PDB entry 7BKB | electron microscopy, 3.50 A resolution | chains A and a of the 24 polymer chains in the assembly

[Chain A (and a)]
Name: CoB--CoM heterodisulfide reductase iron-sulfur subunit A
Organism: Methanospirillum hungatei JF-1
Notes: EC 1.8.-.-; chain a of this document is another copy of the same molecule, construct and numbering; everything in this record applies to it too
UniProtKB: Q2FKZ1 (Q2FKZ1_METHJ); numbering as in UniProt (aligned over 1-671)
Chain sequence (671 residues; numbered 1 to 671; the number before each row is that of its first residue):
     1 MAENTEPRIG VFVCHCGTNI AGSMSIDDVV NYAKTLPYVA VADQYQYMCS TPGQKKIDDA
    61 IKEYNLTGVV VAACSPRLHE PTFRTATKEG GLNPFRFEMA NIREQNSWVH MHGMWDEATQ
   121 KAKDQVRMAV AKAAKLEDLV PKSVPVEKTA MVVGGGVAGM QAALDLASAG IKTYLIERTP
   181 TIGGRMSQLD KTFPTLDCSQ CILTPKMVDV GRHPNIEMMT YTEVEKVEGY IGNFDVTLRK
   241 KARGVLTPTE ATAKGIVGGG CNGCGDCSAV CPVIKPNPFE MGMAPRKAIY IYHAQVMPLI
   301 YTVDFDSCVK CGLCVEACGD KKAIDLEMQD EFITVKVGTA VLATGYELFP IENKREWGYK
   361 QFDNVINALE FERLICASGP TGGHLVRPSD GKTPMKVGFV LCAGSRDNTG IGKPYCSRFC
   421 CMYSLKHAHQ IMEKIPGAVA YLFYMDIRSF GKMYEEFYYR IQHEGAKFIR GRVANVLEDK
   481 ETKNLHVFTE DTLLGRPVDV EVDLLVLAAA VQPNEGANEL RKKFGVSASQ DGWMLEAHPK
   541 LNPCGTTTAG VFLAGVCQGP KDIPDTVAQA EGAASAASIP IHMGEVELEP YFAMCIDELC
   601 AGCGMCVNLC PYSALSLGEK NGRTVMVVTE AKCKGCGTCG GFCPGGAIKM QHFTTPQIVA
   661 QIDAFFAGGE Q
Disordered / not traced: 1-6, 669-671
Disulfide bonds: Cys198-Cys201
Ion coordination: 4Fe-4S cluster Fe site 1: Cys14, Cys16, Cys49, Cys74; 4Fe-4S cluster Fe site 2: Cys261, Cys264, Cys267, Cys318; 4Fe-4S cluster Fe site 3: Cys271, Cys308, Cys311, Cys314; 4Fe-4S cluster Fe site 4: Cys402, Cys416, Cys420, Cys421; 4Fe-4S cluster Fe site 5: Cys600, Cys603, Cys606, Cys643; 4Fe-4S cluster Fe site 6: Cys610, Cys633, Cys636, Cys639
Small-molecule neighbours:
  - FAD (flavin-adenine dinucleotide): Val153, Gly154, Gly155, Gly156, Val157, Ala158, Gly159, Ile176, Glu177, Arg178, Thr179, Gly184, Arg185, Met186, Leu189, Lys191, Thr192, Phe193, Ala343, Thr344, Gly345, Tyr346, Leu348, Ala368, Leu369, Glu372, Phe419, Tyr423, Lys426, His427, Asn514, Leu520, Gly555, Val556, Lys561, Asp562, Ile563, Pro564, Thr566
  - 4Fe-4S cluster (SF4), molecule 1: Cys14, Cys16, Ile20, Gln46, Tyr47, Met48, Cys49, Ala73, Cys74, His79, Phe83, Arg103
  - 4Fe-4S cluster (SF4), molecule 2: Val245, Gly260, Cys261, Asn262, Gly263, Cys264, Gly265, Asp266, Cys267, Ile289, Tyr301, Cys318, Lys321, Ala323, Ile324
  - 4Fe-4S cluster (SF4), molecule 3: Cys271, Pro272, Val273, Ala288, Ile289, Val303, Cys308, Val309, Lys310, Cys311, Gly312, Leu313, Cys314, Leu326
  - 4Fe-4S cluster (SF4), molecule 4: Leu401, Cys402, Ser405, Arg406, Cys416, Ser417, Arg418, Phe419, Cys420, Cys421, Asp446, Arg448
  - 4Fe-4S cluster (SF4), molecule 5: Ala593, Leu609, Cys610, Pro611, Tyr612, Ala614, Leu615, Val628, Cys633, Lys634, Gly635, Cys636, Gly637, Thr638, Cys639, Met650
  - 4Fe-4S cluster (SF4), molecule 6: Cys600, Ala601, Gly602, Cys603, Gly604, Met605, Cys606, Leu617, Met626, Phe642, Cys643, Ala647, Ile648

[Chain A / chain a interface]
Contacting residue pairs (107):
  Tyr47(A) - Gln295(a)
  Pro52(A) - Asn262(a)
  Pro52(A) - Leu299(a)
  Gln54(A) - Arg212(a)
  Thr82(A) - Arg212(a)
  Thr85(A) - Arg212(a)
  Val157(A) - Leu541(a)  hydrophobic
  Asp165(A) - Ser575(a)  hydrogen bond
  Asp165(A) - Ile579(a)
  Ser168(A) - Ile579(a)
  Ser168(A) - Met583(a)
  Ala169(A) - Ile579(a)
  Phe193(A) - Lys540(a)  hydrogen bond (backbone-side chain)
  Pro194(A) - Lys540(a)
  Thr195(A) - Pro539(a)
  Thr195(A) - Lys540(a)
  Asp197(A) - His538(a)
  Ile202(A) - His538(a)
  Ile202(A) - Leu541(a)
  Lys206(A) - Leu541(a)
  Arg212(A) - Gln54(a)
  Arg212(A) - Thr82(a)
  Arg212(A) - Thr85(a)
  Asn262(A) - Pro52(a)
  Gln295(A) - Tyr47(a)
  Leu299(A) - Pro52(a)
  Arg406(A) - Glu455(a)  salt bridge
  Asn408(A) - Tyr459(a)
  Pro414(A) - Glu455(a)
  Pro414(A) - Glu456(a)
  Tyr415(A) - Glu456(a)
  Cys416(A) - Ser449(a)
  Arg418(A) - Arg418(a)
  Arg418(A) - Phe450(a)
  Arg418(A) - Gly451(a)
  Arg418(A) - Asp565(a)  salt bridge
  Asp446(A) - Asp446(a)
  Asp446(A) - Ile447(a)  hydrogen bond (side chain-backbone)
  Ile447(A) - Asp446(a)  hydrogen bond (backbone-side chain)
  Ile447(A) - Arg448(a)  hydrogen bond (backbone-side chain)
  Arg448(A) - Ile447(a)  hydrogen bond (side chain-backbone)
  Arg448(A) - Arg448(a)
  Arg448(A) - Ser449(a)  hydrogen bond (side chain-backbone)
  Arg448(A) - Glu455(a)  salt bridge
  Ser449(A) - Cys416(a)
  Ser449(A) - Arg448(a)  hydrogen bond (backbone-side chain)
  Phe450(A) - Arg418(a)
  Phe450(A) - Phe450(a)  hydrophobic
  Gly451(A) - Arg418(a)
  Lys452(A) - Ser529(a)  hydrogen bond
  Lys452(A) - Asp531(a)
  Lys452(A) - Met534(a)  hydrogen bond (side chain-backbone)
  Lys452(A) - Glu536(a)  salt bridge
  Lys452(A) - Gln558(a)  hydrogen bond (side chain-backbone)
  Met453(A) - Asp531(a)
  Glu455(A) - Arg406(a)  salt bridge
  Glu455(A) - Pro414(a)
  Glu455(A) - Arg448(a)  salt bridge
  Glu456(A) - Pro414(a)
  Glu456(A) - Tyr415(a)
  Glu456(A) - Asp531(a)
  Tyr459(A) - Asn408(a)
  Arg470(A) - Leu493(a)
  Thr492(A) - Leu493(a)
  Leu493(A) - Arg470(a)
  Leu493(A) - Thr492(a)
  Ser529(A) - Lys452(a)  hydrogen bond
  Asp531(A) - Lys452(a)
  Asp531(A) - Met453(a)
  Asp531(A) - Glu456(a)
  Met534(A) - Lys452(a)  hydrogen bond (backbone-side chain)
  Glu536(A) - Lys452(a)  salt bridge
  His538(A) - Asp197(a)
  His538(A) - Ile202(a)
  Pro539(A) - Thr195(a)
  Pro539(A) - Pro564(a)
  Lys540(A) - Phe193(a)  hydrogen bond (side chain-backbone)
  Lys540(A) - Pro194(a)
  Lys540(A) - Pro564(a)
  Leu541(A) - Val157(a)  hydrophobic
  Leu541(A) - Ile202(a)
  Leu541(A) - Lys206(a)
  Leu541(A) - Ile563(a)  hydrophobic
  Pro543(A) - Pro564(a)
  Pro543(A) - Val567(a)
  Gln558(A) - Lys452(a)  hydrogen bond (backbone-side chain)
  Ile563(A) - Leu541(a)  hydrophobic
  Pro564(A) - Pro539(a)
  Pro564(A) - Lys540(a)
  Pro564(A) - Pro543(a)
  Asp565(A) - Arg418(a)  salt bridge
  Val567(A) - Pro543(a)
  Ala568(A) - Ala568(a)
  Ala568(A) - Gln569(a)
  Gln569(A) - Ala568(a)
  Glu571(A) - Gly572(a)
  Glu571(A) - Ser575(a)
  Gly572(A) - Glu571(a)
  Gly572(A) - Gly572(a)
  Ser575(A) - Asp165(a)  hydrogen bond
  Ser575(A) - Glu571(a)
  Ser575(A) - Ser575(a)
  Ile579(A) - Asp165(a)
  Ile579(A) - Ser168(a)
  Ile579(A) - Ala169(a)
  His582(A) - His582(a)
  Met583(A) - Ser168(a)
Interface residues without a listed pair, chain A (74 interface residues in all): Gln161, Ala167, Gly170, Met186, Thr192, Leu203, Pro205, Ala294, Tyr444, Tyr458, Gln530, Trp533, Ala576
Interface residues without a listed pair, chain a (73 interface residues in all): Leu78, Gln161, Ala167, Gly170, Met186, Thr192, Ala294, Tyr444, Tyr458, Gln530, Trp533, Ala576

[In short]
Chain A and chain a form an interface of 74 and 73 residues respectively, with 16 hydrogen bonds and 8 salt
bridges. Among the polar pairs are Arg406(A)-Glu455(a), Arg418(A)-Asp565(a) and Arg448(A)-Glu455(a). Chain A
binds 6 copies of 4Fe-4S cluster and flavin-adenine dinucleotide.
Chain A and chain a are both CoB--CoM heterodisulfide reductase iron-sulfur subunit A (Methanospirillum
hungatei JF-1); the structure, Formate dehydrogenase - heterodisulfide reductase - formylmethanofuran
dehydrogenase complex from Methanospirillum hungatei (hexameric, composite structure), was determined by
electron microscopy (same publication as 7BKC, 7BKD and 7BKE).
